6NUD - chains I and J of the 12 polymer chains in the assembly; structure by electron microscopy, 3.50 A resolution.

[Chain I]
Name: CRISPR type III-associated RAMP protein Csm4
From: Streptococcus thermophilus
Reference sequence: A0A0A7HGA1 (A0A0A7HGA1_STRTR); residue numbers follow UniProt; this construct covers 1-299
Sequence (299 residues; each row starts with the number of its first residue):
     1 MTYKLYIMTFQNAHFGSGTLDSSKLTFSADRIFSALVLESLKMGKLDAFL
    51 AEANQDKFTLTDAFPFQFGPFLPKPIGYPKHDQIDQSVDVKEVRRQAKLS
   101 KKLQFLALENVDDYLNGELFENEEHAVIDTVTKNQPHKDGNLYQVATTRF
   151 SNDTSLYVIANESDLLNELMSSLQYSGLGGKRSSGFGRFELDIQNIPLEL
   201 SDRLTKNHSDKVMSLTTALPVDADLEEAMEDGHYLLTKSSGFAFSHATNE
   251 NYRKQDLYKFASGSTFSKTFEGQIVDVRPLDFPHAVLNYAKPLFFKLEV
Not modelled in the structure: 1-2, 298-299
Small-molecule neighbours: ATP (adenosine-5'-triphosphate): Arg-94, Arg-95, Lys-98

[Chain J]
Name: CRISPR system single-strand-specific deoxyribonuclease Cas10/Csm1 (subtype III-A)
From: Streptococcus thermophilus
Notes: EC 3.1.-.-, 2.7.7.-
Reference sequence: A0A0A7HFE1 (CAS10_STRTR); residue numbers follow UniProt; this construct covers 1-758
Sequence (758 residues; each row starts with the number of its first residue):
     1 MKKEKIDLFYGALLHDIGKVIQRATGERKKHALVGADWFDEIADNQVISD
    51 QIRYHMANYQSDKLGNDHLAYITYIADNIASGVDRRQSNEESDEDASAKI
   101 WDTYTNQADIFNVFGAQTDKRYFKPTVLNLKSKPNFASATYEPFSKGDYA
   151 AIATRIKNELAEFEFNQAQIDSLLNLFEAILSFVPSSTNSKEIADISLAE
   201 HSRLTAAFALAIYDYLEDKGRHNYKEDLFTKASAFYEEEAFLLASFDLSG
   251 IQDFIYNIATSGAAKQLKARSLYLDFMSEYIADSLLDKLGLNRANLLYVG
   301 GGHAYFVLANTEKTVETLVQFEKDFNQFLLANFQTRLYVAFGWGSFAAKD
   351 IMSELNSPESYRQIYQKASRMISEKKISRYDYRTLMLLNRGGKSSERECE
   401 ICHSVENLVSYHDQKVCDICRGLYQFSKEIAHDHFIITENEGLPIGPNAC
   451 LKGVAFEKLSQESFSRVYVKNDYKAGTIKATHVFVGDYQCDEIHKYAALS
   501 KNEDGLGIKRLAVVRLDVDDLGAAFMAGFSRQGNGQYSTLSRSATFSRSM
   551 SLFFKVYINQFASDKKLSIIYAGGDDVFAIGSWQDIIAFTVELRQNFIKW
   601 TNGKLTLSAGIGLFADKTPISLMAHQTGELEEAAKGNEKDSISLFSSDYT
   651 FKFDRFITNVYDDKLEQIRYFFNHQDERGKNFIYKLIELLRNYESEEKMN
   701 VARLAYYLTRLEELTDKDERDKFKQFKKLFFKWYTNNESDRKEAELALLL
   751 YVYEIRKD
Not modelled in the structure: 1-2, 83-96, 758
Small-molecule neighbours: ATP (adenosine-5'-triphosphate): Tyr-298, His-303, Tyr-305, Asp-517, Val-518, Asp-519, Asp-520, Leu-521, Gly-522, Ser-547, Met-550, Asp-575, Lys-639
From the paper describing this entry:
  - catalytic residues: Asp-16 (proposed by the authors, not directly observed)
  - allosteric site: Gln-266, Arg-397, His-412, Tyr-424, Lys-495, Lys-617
  - binding site for ATP: Tyr-298, His-303, Leu-521, Asp-575

[How chain I and chain J interact]
Pairs across the interface - 58 pairs, chain I then chain J:
  Thr-19(I) with His-403(J), hydrogen bond
  Asp-21(I) with Ile-258(J); Pro-619(J); Ser-621(J), hydrogen bond; Leu-622(J)
  Ile-76(I) with Ile-377(J), hydrophobic
  His-81(I) with Arg-370(J)
  Gln-86(I) with Glu-359(J), hydrogen bond
  Ser-87(I) with Arg-362(J), hydrogen bond (backbone-side chain)
  Val-88(I) with Arg-362(J), hydrogen bond (backbone-side chain)
  Val-90(I) with Ala-523(J); Ala-524(J)
  Lys-91(I) with Asp-520(J); Ala-524(J); Lys-639(J)
  Arg-94(I) with Gln-366(J); Ala-523(J)
  Lys-102(I) with Glu-632(J), salt bridge
  Ile-128(I) with Glu-629(J)
  Thr-130(I) with Gln-626(J)
  Leu-142(I) with Lys-617(J)
  Gln-144(I) with Pro-619(J); Leu-622(J)
  Asp-222(I) with Met-386(J)
  Leu-225(I) with Tyr-382(J), hydrophobic; Met-386(J), hydrophobic
  Glu-226(I) with Tyr-382(J)
  Met-229(I) with Asp-381(J)
  His-233(I) with Glu-374(J), salt bridge; Ile-377(J)
  Tyr-234(I) with Ile-377(J), hydrogen bond (backbone-backbone); Ser-378(J); Arg-379(J), hydrogen bond (side chain-backbone); Tyr-380(J), hydrogen bond (side chain-backbone)
  Leu-236(I) with Thr-335(J); Tyr-380(J), hydrophobic
  Phe-242(I) with Glu-396(J); Glu-398(J)
  Glu-250(I) with Glu-396(J)
  Asn-251(I) with Glu-396(J)
  Tyr-252(I) with Ser-394(J); Ser-395(J); Glu-396(J)
  Arg-253(I) with Ser-395(J), hydrogen bond (backbone-backbone)
  Gln-255(I) with Gly-391(J); Gly-392(J); Lys-393(J), hydrogen bond
  Asp-256(I) with Gln-334(J), hydrogen bond; Leu-388(J); Asn-389(J)
  Leu-257(I) with Asn-389(J)
  Tyr-258(I) with Gln-334(J), hydrogen bond; Thr-335(J); Leu-388(J), hydrophobic; Asn-389(J)
  Pro-279(I) with Lys-393(J); Ser-394(J), hydrogen bond (backbone-side chain)
  Leu-280(I) with Ser-394(J)
Interface residues without a listed pair, chain I (40 interface residues in all): Gly-18, Ile-84, Leu-99, Gly-232, Leu-235, Thr-237, Lys-238
Interface residues without a listed pair, chain J (41 interface residues in all): Asn-257, Ala-259, Leu-385, Gly-522, Asp-616

[Summary]
40 residues of chain I face 41 of chain J across their interface, with 13 hydrogen bonds and 2 salt bridges.
Polar pairs include Lys-102(I)/Glu-632(J), His-233(I)/Glu-374(J) and Thr-19(I)/His-403(J). ATP is bound
between chain I and chain J. From the paper: the catalytic residue Asp-16(J); a binding site for ATP at
Tyr-298(J), His-303(J) and Leu-521(J) among others.
Chain I is CRISPR type III-associated RAMP protein Csm4 and chain J is CRISPR system single-strand-specific
deoxyribonuclease Cas10/Csm1 (subtype III-A), both from Streptococcus thermophilus; the structure, Small
conformation of ssRNA-bound CRISPR_Csm complex, was determined by electron microscopy (same publication as
6NUE).
